PDB entry 6GYA | X-ray diffraction, 2.95 A resolution | chain A

== Chain A ==
Protein: A-amylase
Source organism: Alicyclobacillus sp
UniProtKB: A0A3P8MUS3 (A0A3P8MUS3_9BACL); aligned to UniProt positions 29-512 over residues 1-484 (the alignment contains insertions or deletions, so no single offset holds)
Chain sequence (484 residues; numbered 1 to 484; the number before each row is that of its first residue):
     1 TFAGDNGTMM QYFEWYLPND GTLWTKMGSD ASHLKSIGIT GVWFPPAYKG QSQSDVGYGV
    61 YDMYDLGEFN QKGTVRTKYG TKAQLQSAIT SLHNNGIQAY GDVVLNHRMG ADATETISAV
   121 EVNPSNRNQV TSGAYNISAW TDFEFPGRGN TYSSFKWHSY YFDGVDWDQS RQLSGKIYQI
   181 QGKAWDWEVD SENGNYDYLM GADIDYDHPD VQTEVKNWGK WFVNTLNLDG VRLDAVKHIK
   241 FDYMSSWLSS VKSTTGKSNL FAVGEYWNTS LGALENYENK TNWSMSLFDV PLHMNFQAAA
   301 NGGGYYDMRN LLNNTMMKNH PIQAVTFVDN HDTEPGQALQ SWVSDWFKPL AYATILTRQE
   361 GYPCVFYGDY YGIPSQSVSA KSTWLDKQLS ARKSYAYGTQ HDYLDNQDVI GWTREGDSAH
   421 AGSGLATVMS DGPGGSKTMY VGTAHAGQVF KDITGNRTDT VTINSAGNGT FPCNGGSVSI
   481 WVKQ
Disordered / not traced: 1-3
Metal / ion sites: Ca2+ site 1: Asn106, Asp197, Asp203, His238; Na+: Asp163, Asp186, Asp197, Asp203, Ile204; Ca2+ site 2: Asp163, Ala184, Asp186, Asp205, Asp207; Ca2+ site 3: Gly304, Tyr306, Gln407, Asp408, Asp431
Residues lining bound ligands:
  - alpha-D-glucopyranose (GLC), molecule 1: Gly7, Thr40, Gln98, Tyr100, Phe261, Tyr362
  - alpha-D-glucopyranose (GLC), molecule 2: Asn128, Trp187, Gly194, Asn195

== Overview ==
Bound to chain A: alpha-D-glucopyranose. Asn106, Asp197, Asp203 and His238 coordinate Ca2+ site 1. Asp163,
Asp186, Asp197, Asp203 and Ile204 form the Na+ site.
Chain A is A-amylase (Alicyclobacillus sp); the structure, Amylase in complex with branched ligand, was
determined by X-ray diffraction.
